Entry 8EEY (electron microscopy, 2.53 A resolution); this record covers chains E and B of the 5 polymer chains in the assembly.

# Chain E
Molecule: Csx30
Source organism: Desulfonema ishimotonii
Notes: engineered mutation(s): 427-MKKDKKA-433 replaced with 427-GGS-429. A gap exists because low-resolution density in EM map permitted modeling of only a single residue of the insertion, G at position 427.
UniProt: A0A401FT41 (A0A401FT41_9DELT); numbering as in UniProt; present here: 1-426, 434-565
Chain sequence (561 residues; each row starts with the number of its first residue; note: 4 numbers in that range are skipped by the numbering (no residue carries them; nothing is unmodelled there)):
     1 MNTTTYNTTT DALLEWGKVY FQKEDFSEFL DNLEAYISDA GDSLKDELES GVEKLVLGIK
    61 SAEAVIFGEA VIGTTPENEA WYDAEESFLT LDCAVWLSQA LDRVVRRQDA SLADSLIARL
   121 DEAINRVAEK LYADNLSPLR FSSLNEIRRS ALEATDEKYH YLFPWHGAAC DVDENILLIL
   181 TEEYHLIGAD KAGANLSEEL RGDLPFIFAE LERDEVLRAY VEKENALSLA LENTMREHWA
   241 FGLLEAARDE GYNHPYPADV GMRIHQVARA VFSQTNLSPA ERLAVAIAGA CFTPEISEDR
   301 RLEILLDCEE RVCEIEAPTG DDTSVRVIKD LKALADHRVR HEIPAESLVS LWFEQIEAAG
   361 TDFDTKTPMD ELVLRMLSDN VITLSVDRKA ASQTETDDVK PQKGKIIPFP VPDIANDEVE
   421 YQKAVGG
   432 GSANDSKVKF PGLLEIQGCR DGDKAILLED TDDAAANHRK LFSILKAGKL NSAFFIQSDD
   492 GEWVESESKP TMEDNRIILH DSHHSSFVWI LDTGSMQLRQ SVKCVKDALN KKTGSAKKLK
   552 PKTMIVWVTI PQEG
Not modelled in the structure: 1-406, 432-436, 450-465, 505-512, 543-549, 561-565
Sequence notes: insertion (427, 432-433)

# Chain B
Molecule: Csx29
Source organism: Desulfonema ishimotonii
UniProt: A0A401FT52 (A0A401FT52_9DELT); residues 1-751 here = UniProt positions 1-751
Chain sequence (751 residues; row label = number of the first residue in the row):
     1 MSNPIRDIQD RLKTAKFDNK DDMMNLASSL YKYEKQLMDS SEATLCQQGL SNRPNSFSQL
    61 SQFRDSDIQS KAGGQTGKFW QNEYEACKNF QTHKERRETL EQIIRFLQNG AEEKDADDLL
   121 LKTLARAYFH RGLLYRPKGF SVPARKVEAM KKAIAYCEII LDKNEEESEA LRIWLYAAME
   181 LRRCGEEYPE NFAEKLFYLA NDGFISELYD IRLFLEYTER EEDNNFLDMI LQENQDRERL
   241 FELCLYKARA CFHLNQLNDV RIYGESAIDN APGAFADPFW DELVEFIRML RNKKSELWKE
   301 IAIKAWDKCR EKEMKVGNNI YLSWYWARQR ELYDLAFMAQ DGIEKKTRIA DSLKSRTTLR
   361 IQELNELRKD AHRKQNRRLE DKLDRIIEQE NEARDGAYLR RNPPCFTGGK REEIPFARLP
   421 QNWIAVHFYL NELESHEGGK GGHALIYDPQ KAEKDQWQDK SFDYKELHRK FLEWQENYIL
   481 NEEGSADFLV TLCREIEKAM PFLFKSEVIP EDRPVLWIPH GFLHRLPLHA AMKSGNNSNI
   541 EIFWERHASR YLPAWHLFDP APYSREESST LLKNFEEYDF QNLENGEIEV YAPSSPKKVK
   601 EAIRENPAIL LLLCHGEADM TNPFRSCLKL KNKDMTIFDL LTVEDVRLSG SRILLGACES
   661 DMVPPLEFSV DEHLSVSGAF LSHKAGEIVA GLWTVDSEKV DECYSYLVEE KDFLRNLQEW
   721 QMAETENFRS ENDSSLFYKI APFRIIGFPA E
Not modelled in the structure: 1, 109-116, 534-539, 751
Reported in the primary citation:
  - catalytic residues: H615, C658
  - binding site for DR-mismatched target RNA: Y398
  - contacts within the chain: R394-E672 (salt bridge), D395-R625 (salt bridge), Y478-E659, D661-R744
  - mutagenesis - R394A/D395A: decreased catalytic activity
  - mutagenesis - R394A/D395A: unchanged binding to Cas7-11
  - mutagenesis - H615A/C658A: abolished catalytic activity
  - conformationally variable residues (helix shift): E313 to Y325, R356 to R411
  - allosteric site: E390, N391, R394, D395

# How chain E and chain B interact
Pairs across the interface (34):
  E420(E) - Q581(B)  hydrogen bond (backbone-side chain)
  Q422(E) - E577(B)
  Q422(E) - Y578(B)
  Q422(E) - D579(B)
  A424(E) - D696(B)
  A424(E) - E698(B)
  V425(E) - F575(B)  hydrophobic
  V425(E) - Y578(B)  hydrophobic
  V425(E) - D696(B)
  V425(E) - S697(B)  hydrogen bond (backbone-side chain)
  G426(E) - V695(B)
  G427(E) - C658(B)
  G427(E) - T694(B)
  N482(E) - N727(B)  hydrogen bond
  T524(E) - E698(B)  hydrogen bond
  T524(E) - E702(B)  hydrogen bond
  G525(E) - E702(B)
  S526(E) - A723(B)
  S526(E) - E724(B)  hydrogen bond
  M527(E) - Y706(B)
  M527(E) - E719(B)
  M527(E) - W720(B)
  M527(E) - A723(B)  hydrophobic
  Q528(E) - N582(B)
  Q528(E) - E702(B)  hydrogen bond (side chain-backbone)
  Q531(E) - Y706(B)
  Q531(E) - E709(B)  hydrogen bond
  K551(E) - E709(B)  salt bridge
  P552(E) - Q581(B)
  P552(E) - N582(B)
  K553(E) - Q581(B)
  K553(E) - N582(B)
  K553(E) - E698(B)  salt bridge
  K553(E) - E702(B)  salt bridge
Also at the interface, not in a pair above, chain B (24 interface residues in all): E482, N585, H615, S705
From the paper, about this interface:
  - specific contacts: M527(E)-Y706(B) (hydrophobic contact), M527(E)-W720(B) (hydrophobic contact), A723(B)-M527(E) (hydrophobic contact)
  - interface residues, chain E: N482(E), S526(E), Q531(E), K551(E), K553(E)

# In short
16 residues of chain E and 24 residues of chain B are in contact, with 8 hydrogen bonds and 3 salt bridges.
Polar contacts include K551(E)-E709(B), K553(E)-E698(B) and K553(E)-E702(B). The authors report hydrophobic
contacts between M527(E) and Y706(B), M527(E) and W720(B) and A723(B) and M527(E). The paper reports catalytic
residues H615(B) and C658(B); R394A/D395A of chain B reduce catalytic activity.
Chain E is Csx30 and chain B is Csx29, both from Desulfonema ishimotonii; the structure, Cas7-11 in complex
with DR-mismatched target RNA, Csx29 and Csx30, was determined by electron microscopy together with 8EEX from
the same study.
